6WGE - chains E and G of the 6 polymer chains in the assembly; structure by electron microscopy, 3.90 A resolution.

Chain E:
Name: Nipped-B-like protein
From: Homo sapiens
UniProtKB: Q6KC79 (NIPBL_HUMAN); residue numbers follow UniProt; this construct covers 1163-2804
Chain sequence (1642 residues; each row starts with the number of its first residue):
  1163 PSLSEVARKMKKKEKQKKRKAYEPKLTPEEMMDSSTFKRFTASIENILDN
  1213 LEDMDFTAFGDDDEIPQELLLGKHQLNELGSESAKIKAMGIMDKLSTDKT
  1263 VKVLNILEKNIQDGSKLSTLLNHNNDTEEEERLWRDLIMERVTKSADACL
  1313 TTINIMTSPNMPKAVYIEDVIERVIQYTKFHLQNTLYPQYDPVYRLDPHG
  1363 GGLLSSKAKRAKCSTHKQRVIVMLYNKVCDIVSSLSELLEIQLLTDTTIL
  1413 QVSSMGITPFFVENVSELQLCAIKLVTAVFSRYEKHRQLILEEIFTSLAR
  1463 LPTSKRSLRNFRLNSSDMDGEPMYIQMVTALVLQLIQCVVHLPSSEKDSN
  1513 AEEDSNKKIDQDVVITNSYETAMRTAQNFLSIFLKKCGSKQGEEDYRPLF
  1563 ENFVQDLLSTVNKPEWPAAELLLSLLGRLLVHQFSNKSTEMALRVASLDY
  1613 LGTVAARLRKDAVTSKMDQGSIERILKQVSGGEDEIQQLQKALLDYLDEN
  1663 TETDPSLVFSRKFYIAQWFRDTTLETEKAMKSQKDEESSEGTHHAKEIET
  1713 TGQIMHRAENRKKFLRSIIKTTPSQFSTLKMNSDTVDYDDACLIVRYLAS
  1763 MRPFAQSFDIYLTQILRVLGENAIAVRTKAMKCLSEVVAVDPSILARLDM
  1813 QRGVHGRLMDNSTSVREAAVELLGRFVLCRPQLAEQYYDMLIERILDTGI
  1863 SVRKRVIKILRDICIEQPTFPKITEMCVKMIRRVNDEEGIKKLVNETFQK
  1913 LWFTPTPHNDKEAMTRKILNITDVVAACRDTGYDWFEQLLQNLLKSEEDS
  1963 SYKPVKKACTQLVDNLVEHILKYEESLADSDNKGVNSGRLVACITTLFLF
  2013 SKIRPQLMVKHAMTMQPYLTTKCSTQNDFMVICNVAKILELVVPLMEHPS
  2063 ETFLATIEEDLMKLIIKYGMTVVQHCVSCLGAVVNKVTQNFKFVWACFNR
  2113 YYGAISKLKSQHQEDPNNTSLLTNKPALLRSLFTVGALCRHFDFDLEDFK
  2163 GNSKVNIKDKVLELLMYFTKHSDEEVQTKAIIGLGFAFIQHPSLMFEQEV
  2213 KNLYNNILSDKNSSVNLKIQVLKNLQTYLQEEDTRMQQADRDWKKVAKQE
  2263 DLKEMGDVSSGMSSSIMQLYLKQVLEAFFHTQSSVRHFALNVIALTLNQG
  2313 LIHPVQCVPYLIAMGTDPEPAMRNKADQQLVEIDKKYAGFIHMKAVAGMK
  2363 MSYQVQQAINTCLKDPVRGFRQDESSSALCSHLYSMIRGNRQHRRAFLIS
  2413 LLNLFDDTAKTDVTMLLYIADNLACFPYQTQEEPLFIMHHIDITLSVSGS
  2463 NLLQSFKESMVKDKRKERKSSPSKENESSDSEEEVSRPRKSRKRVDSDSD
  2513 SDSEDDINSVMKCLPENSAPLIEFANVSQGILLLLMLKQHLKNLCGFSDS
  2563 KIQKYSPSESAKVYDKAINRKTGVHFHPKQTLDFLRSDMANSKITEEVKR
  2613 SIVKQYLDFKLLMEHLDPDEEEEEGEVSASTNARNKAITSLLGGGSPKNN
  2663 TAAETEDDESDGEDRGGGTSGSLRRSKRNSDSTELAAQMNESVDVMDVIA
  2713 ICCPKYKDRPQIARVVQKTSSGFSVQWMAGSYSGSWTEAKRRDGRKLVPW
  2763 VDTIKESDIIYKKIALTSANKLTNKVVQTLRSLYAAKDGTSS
Disordered / not traced: 1163-1192, 1217-1230, 1281-1292, 1358-1379, 1476-1483, 1506-1523, 1630-1645, 1691-1707, 1730-1745, 1988-1997, 2373-2388, 2472-2532, 2629-2804
UniProt features mapped onto this chain:
  - modified residue: Thr1189 (Phosphothreonine), Ser1197 (Phosphoserine), Ser2493 (Phosphoserine), Ser2509 (Phosphoserine), Ser2511 (Phosphoserine), Ser2513 (Phosphoserine), Ser2515 (Phosphoserine), Ser2652 (Phosphoserine), Ser2658 (Phosphoserine), Thr2667 (Phosphothreonine), Ser2672 (Phosphoserine)
  - natural variant: Ile1206 (I1206V; deletion: In CDLS1), Glu1207 (E1207K: In CDLS1), Ala1246 (A1246G: In CDLS1), Cys1311 (C1311R: In CDLS1), Leu1312 (L1312P: In CDLS1), His1343 (H1343P: In CDLS1), Leu1348 (L1348R: In CDLS1), Val1441 (V1441L: In CDLS1), Val1625 (V1625F: In CDLS1), Ile1637 (I1637L: In CDLS1), Glu1647 (E1647K: In a breast cancer sample), Asn1722 (N1722H: In CDLS1), 16 further natural variant entries in UniProt

Chain G:
Molecule: 43-nt DNA strand
Sequence (43 nucleotides; each row starts with the number of its first residue):
     1 TTTTTTTTTTTTTTTTTTTTTTTTTTTTTTTTTTTTTTTTTTT

Interface between chain E and chain G:
Contacting residue pairs - 8 pairs, chain E then chain G:
  Lys1467(E) with DT8(G), phosphate contact
  Ser1824(E) with DT16(G), hydrogen bond to the phosphate
  Thr1825(E) with DT15(G), hydrogen bond to the phosphate; DT16(G), phosphate contact
  Ser1826(E) with DT16(G), phosphate contact
  Ile1862(E) with DT14(G), phosphate contact; DT15(G), hydrogen bond to the phosphate
  Ser1863(E) with DT15(G), hydrogen bond to the phosphate
Interface residues without a listed pair, chain E (10 interface residues in all): Ile1786, Gly1861, Lys1866, Gly1901
Interface residues without a listed pair, chain G (6 interface residues in all): DT13, DT17

Summary:
Chain E and chain G form an interface of 10 and 6 residues respectively; the contacts include 4 hydrogen
bonds. Among the polar pairs are Ser1824(E)-DT16(G), Thr1825(E)-DT15(G) and Ile1862(E)-DT15(G).
Here chain E is Nipped-B-like protein (Homo sapiens) and chain G is a 43-nt DNA strand. Entry 6WGE (Cryo-EM
structure of human Cohesin-NIPBL-DNA complex without STAG1) was determined by electron microscopy (same
publication as 6WG3 and 6WG6).
